5A0M - chains A and D of the 5 polymer chains in the assembly; structure by X-ray diffraction, 2.90 A resolution.

[Chain A]
Name: Intron-encoded endonuclease I-scei
From: Saccharomyces cerevisiae
Notes: EC 3.1.-.-
Reference sequence: P03882 (SCE1_YEAST); residues 301-535 here correspond to UniProt positions 1-235 (UniProt number = residue number - 300)
Sequence (235 residues; row label = number of the first residue in the row):
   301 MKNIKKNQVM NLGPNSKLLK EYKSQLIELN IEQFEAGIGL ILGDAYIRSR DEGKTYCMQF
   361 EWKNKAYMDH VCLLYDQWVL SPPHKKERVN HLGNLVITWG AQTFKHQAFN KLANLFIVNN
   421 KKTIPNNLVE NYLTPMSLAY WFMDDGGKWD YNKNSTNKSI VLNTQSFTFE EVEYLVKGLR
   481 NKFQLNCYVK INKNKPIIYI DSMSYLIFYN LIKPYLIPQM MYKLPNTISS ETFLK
Not modelled in the structure: 301-302, 527-535

[Chain D]
Molecule: 16-nt DNA strand
Sequence (16 nucleotides; numbered 1 to 16; the number before each row is that of its first residue):
     1 GGTATTACCC TGTTAT
Not modelled in the structure: 1

[Interface between chain A and chain D]
Contacting residue pairs (29):
  Pro314(A) with DT6(D), base contact; DA7(D), sugar contact
  Asn315(A) with DT5(D), base contact
  Lys320(A) with DT5(D), phosphate contact; DT6(D), salt bridge to the phosphate
  Lys323(A) with DA7(D), salt bridge to the phosphate
  Arg350(A) with DA7(D), base contact
  Gln359(A) with DC9(D), base contact
  Leu380(A) with DC8(D), phosphate contact
  Ser381(A) with DC8(D), hydrogen bond to the phosphate
  His384(A) with DC9(D), phosphate contact
  Lys386(A) with DC10(D), base contact; DT11(D), hydrogen bond to the base
  Arg388(A) with DT11(D), base contact; DG12(D), hydrogen bond to the base; DT13(D), hydrogen bond to the base
  Gln402(A) with DC8(D), phosphate contact; DC9(D), base contact
  Phe404(A) with DA7(D), phosphate contact
  Lys405(A) with DT6(D), salt bridge to the phosphate; DA7(D), hydrogen bond to the phosphate
  Asp445(A) with DT16(D), phosphate contact
  Gln465(A) with DA15(D), phosphate contact; DT16(D), phosphate contact
  Ser466(A) with DA15(D), phosphate contact; DT16(D), hydrogen bond to the phosphate
  Asn492(A) with DT16(D), base contact
  Lys493(A) with DT16(D), hydrogen bond to the base
  Lys495(A) with DA15(D), salt bridge to the phosphate
Other interface residues (no listed pair), chain A (24 interface residues in all): Leu319, Arg348, Glu361, Asn463
Other interface residues (no listed pair), chain D (12 interface residues in all): DA4

[Summary]
24 residues of chain A face 12 of chain D across their interface; the contacts include 7 hydrogen bonds and 4
salt bridges. Polar contacts include Lys386(A)-DT11(D), Arg388(A)-DG12(D) and Arg388(A)-DT13(D).
Chain A is Intron-encoded endonuclease I-scei (Saccharomyces cerevisiae) and chain D is a 16-nt DNA strand;
the structure, The crystal structure of I-scei in complex with its target DNA in the presence of Mn, was
determined by X-ray diffraction.
